PDB entry 7RXY | X-ray diffraction, 1.60 A resolution | chain AAA

[Chain AAA]
Name: Lysozyme C
Source organism: Gallus gallus
Notes: EC 3.2.1.17
UniProtKB: P00698 (LYSC_CHICK); residues 1-129 here correspond to UniProt positions 19-147 (UniProt number = residue number + 18)
Chain sequence (129 residues; each row starts with the number of its first residue):
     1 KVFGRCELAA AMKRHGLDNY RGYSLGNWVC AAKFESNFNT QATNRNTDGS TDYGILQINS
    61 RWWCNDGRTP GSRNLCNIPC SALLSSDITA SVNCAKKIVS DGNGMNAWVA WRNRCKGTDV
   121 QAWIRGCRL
Curated features (UniProtKB/Swiss-Prot):
  - active site: Glu-35, Asp-52
  - binding site (substrate): Asp-101
Disulfides: Cys-6/Cys-127, Cys-30/Cys-115, Cys-64/Cys-80, Cys-76/Cys-94
Reported in the primary citation:
  - binding site for nitrate ion: Phe-3, Arg-14, His-15, Tyr-23, Ser-24, Lys-33, Phe-34, Phe-38, Tyr-53, Trp-62, Trp-63, Asp-87, Trp-111, Arg-114, Gln-121, Trp-123
  - conformationally variable residues (loop rearrangement): Gln-41 to Pro-79, Ser-81, Arg-128

[Summary]
From UniProt: active-site residues Glu-35 and Asp-52 and substrate-binding residue Asp-101. From the paper: a
binding site for nitrate ion at Phe-3, Arg-14 and His-15 among others; conformational variability at Gln-41,
Ser-81 and Arg-128.
Chain AAA is Lysozyme C (Gallus gallus); the structure, Hen egg-white lysozyme with ionic liquid ethylammonium
nitrate 5 mol%, was determined by X-ray diffraction (same publication as 7RYD, 7RYK, 7RZ0, 7RZ1 and 7RZ2).
